Entry 1DX5 (X-ray diffraction, 2.30 A resolution); this record covers chains I and M of the 3 polymer chains in the assembly.

== Chain I ==
Name: Thrombomodulin
Organism: Homo sapiens
Notes: fragment: egf-like domains 4 - 6
Reference sequence: P07204 (TRBM_HUMAN); residues 345-462 here correspond to UniProt positions 363-480 (UniProt number = residue number + 18)
Chain sequence (118 residues; numbered 345 to 462; the number before each row is that of its first residue):
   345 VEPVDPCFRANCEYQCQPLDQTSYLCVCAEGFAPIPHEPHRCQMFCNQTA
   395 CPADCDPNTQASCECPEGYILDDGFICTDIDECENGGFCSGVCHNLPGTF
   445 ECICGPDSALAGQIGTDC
Construct notes: conflict Asp-364 (Asn382 in P07204), Gly-456 (Arg474 in P07204), Gln-457 (His475 in P07204)
Disulfides: Cys-351/Cys-360, Cys-356/Cys-370, Cys-372/Cys-386, Cys-390/Cys-395, Cys-399/Cys-407, Cys-409/Cys-421, Cys-427/Cys-437, Cys-433/Cys-446, Cys-448/Cys-462
Metal / ion sites: Ca2+: Asp-423, Ile-424, Glu-426, Asn-439, Leu-440, Thr-443
Swiss-Prot annotation at these positions:
  - glycosylation: Asn-391 (N-linked (GlcNAc...) asparagine)

== Chain M ==
Name: Thrombin heavy chain
Organism: Homo sapiens
Notes: EC 3.4.21.5
Reference sequence: P00734 (THRB_HUMAN); the construct lacks a stretch of the UniProt sequence and is renumbered around it, so the offset changes along the chain: 16-36 = UniProt 364-384; 37-60 = UniProt 386-409; 61-77 = UniProt 419-435; 78-97 = UniProt 437-456; 7 more segments
Chain sequence (259 residues; numbered 16 to 247 plus 28 insertion-coded residues; 1 number in that range is skipped by the numbering (no residue carries it; nothing is unmodelled there); the number before each row is that of its first residue; a row labelled like 60A-60I holds insertion residues (60A, then the next letters in order)):
    16 IVEGSDAEIGMSPWQVMLFRK
   36A S
    37 PQELLCGASLISDRWVLTAAHCLL
60A-60I YPPWDKNFI
    61 ENDLLVRIGKHSRTRYE
   77A R
    78 NIEKISMLEKIYIHPRYNWR
   97A E
    98 NLDRDIALMKLKKPVAFSDYIHPVCLPDRETA
129A-129C ASL
   130 LQAGYKGRVTGWGNLKETWT
149A-149E ANVGK
   150 GQPSVLQVVNLPIVERPVCKDSTRIRITDNMFCAG
  184A Y
   185 KP
186A-186D DEGK
   187 RGDACEGDSGGPFVMKSP
204A-204B FN
   205 NRWYQMGIVSWGE
   219 GCD
  221A R
   222 DGKYGFYTHVFRLKKWIQKVIDQFGE
Construct notes: conflict Ile-60I (Thr418 in P00734)
Disulfides: Cys-42/Cys-58, Cys-168/Cys-182, Cys-191/Cys-220
Covalently attached groups: compound 0GJ linked to His-57, Ser-195; N-acetylglucosamine (NAG) linked to Asn-60G
Metal / ion sites: Na+ near Asp-221 (its only coordinating residue here)
Small-molecule neighbours: 0GJ (L-alpha-glutamyl-N-{(1S)-4-{[amino(iminio)methyl]amino}-1-[(1S)-2-chloro-1-hydroxyethyl]butyl}glycinamide): Cys-42, Cys-58, Leu-99, Trp-148, Asp-189, Ala-190, Cys-191, Glu-192, Gly-193, Asp-194, Val-213, Ser-214, Trp-215, Gly-216, Glu-217, Gly-219, Cys-220, Gly-226
Swiss-Prot annotation at these positions:
  - region: Ala-183 to Val-200 (High affinity receptor-binding region which is also known as the TP508 peptide)
  - active site (Charge relay system): His-57, Asp-102, Ser-195
  - glycosylation: Asn-60G (N-linked (GlcNAc...) (complex) asparagine)

== How chain I and chain M interact ==
Residue-residue contacts (33; chain I residue first):
  Ser-406(I) with Pro-37(M)
  Cys-407(I) with Pro-37(M); Gln-38(M), hydrogen bond (backbone-backbone)
  Glu-408(I) with Ser-36A(M), hydrogen bond; Pro-37(M)
  Cys-409(I) with Gln-38(M)
  Tyr-413(I) with Gln-38(M)
  Ile-414(I) with Phe-34(M), hydrophobic; Gln-38(M); Arg-67(M); Tyr-76(M), hydrophobic
  Leu-415(I) with Gln-38(M), hydrogen bond (backbone-side chain); Thr-74(M)
  Asp-416(I) with Thr-74(M); Arg-75(M); Tyr-76(M), hydrogen bond (side chain-backbone)
  Asp-417(I) with Thr-74(M), hydrogen bond; Arg-75(M)
  Thr-422(I) with Tyr-76(M); Arg-77A(M), hydrogen bond
  Asp-423(I) with Tyr-76(M); Arg-77A(M), hydrogen bond (backbone-side chain)
  Ile-424(I) with Tyr-76(M); Ile-82(M), hydrophobic
  Asp-425(I) with Arg-77A(M)
  Glu-428(I) with Arg-77A(M); Asn-78(M); Lys-81(M)
  Asn-429(I) with Lys-81(M), hydrogen bond (backbone-side chain); Ile-82(M), hydrogen bond (side chain-backbone)
  Gly-431(I) with Met-84(M); Lys-110(M)
  Phe-432(I) with Met-84(M), hydrophobic
Also at the interface, not in a pair above, chain I (18 interface residues in all): Asp-461
Also at the interface, not in a pair above, chain M (16 interface residues in all): Leu-65, Glu-80

== Summary ==
The interface between chain I and chain M involves 18 residues on one side and 16 on the other, with 9
hydrogen bonds. Polar pairs include Glu-408(I)/Ser-36A(M), Leu-415(I)/Gln-38(M) and Asp-416(I)/Tyr-76(M).
Ligands of chain M: compound 0GJ. Covalently linked N-acetylglucosamine: at Asn-60G(M).
Chain I is Thrombomodulin and chain M is Thrombin heavy chain, both from Homo sapiens; the structure, Crystal
structure of the thrombin-thrombomodulin complex, was determined by X-ray diffraction.
